Entry 5B40 (X-ray diffraction, 3.33 A resolution); this record covers chains A and I of the 10 polymer chains in the assembly.

[Chain A]
Molecule: Histone H3.2
Source organism: Homo sapiens
Reference sequence: Q71DI3 (H32_HUMAN); residues 0-135 here correspond to UniProt positions 1-136 (UniProt number = residue number + 1)
Amino-acid sequence (139 residues; row label = number of the first residue in the row; numbers below 1 keep their minus sign (Gly-3 is residue -3)):
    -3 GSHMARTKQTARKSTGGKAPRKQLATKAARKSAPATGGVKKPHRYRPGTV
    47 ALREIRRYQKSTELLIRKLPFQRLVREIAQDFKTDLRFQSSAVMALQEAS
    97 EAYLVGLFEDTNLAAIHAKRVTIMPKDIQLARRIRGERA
Unresolved in the structure: -3 to 40, 135
Construct notes: expression tag (-3 to -1); engineered mutation Ala110 (Cys111 in Q71DI3)
Curated features (UniProtKB/Swiss-Prot):
  - modified residue: Arg2 (Asymmetric dimethylarginine), Thr3 (Phosphothreonine), Lys4 (Allysine), Gln5 (5-glutamyl dopamine), Thr6 (Phosphothreonine), Arg8 (Citrulline), Lys9 (N6,N6,N6-trimethyllysine), Ser10 (ADP-ribosylserine), Thr11 (Phosphothreonine), Lys14 (N6-(2-hydroxyisobutyryl)lysine), Arg17 (Asymmetric dimethylarginine), Lys18 (N6-(2-hydroxyisobutyryl)lysine), Lys23 (N6-(2-hydroxyisobutyryl)lysine), Arg26 (Citrulline), Lys27 (N6,N6,N6-trimethyllysine), Ser28 (ADP-ribosylserine), Lys36 (N6,N6,N6-trimethyllysine), Lys37 (N6-methyllysine), Tyr41 (Phosphotyrosine), Lys56 (N6,N6,N6-trimethyllysine) and 8 more in UniProt
  - lipidation: Lys18 (N6-decanoyllysine)

[Chain I]
Molecule: 146-nt DNA strand
Sequence (146 nucleotides; numbered 1 to 146; the number before each row is that of its first residue):
     1 ATCAATATCCACCTGCAGATTCTACCAAAAGTGTATTTGGAAACTGCTCC
    51 ATCAAAAGGCATGTTCAGCTGAATTCAGCTGAACATGCCTTTTGATGGAG
   101 CAGTTTCCAAATACACTTTTGGTAGAATCTGCAGGTGGATATTGAT

[Chain A / chain I interface]
Pairs across the interface (22; chain A residue first):
  Tyr41(A) - DT143(I)  phosphate contact
  Arg42(A) - DG68(I)  phosphate contact
  Arg42(A) - DT142(I)  sugar contact
  Arg42(A) - DT143(I)  salt bridge to the phosphate
  Pro43(A) - DA67(I)  sugar contact
  Pro43(A) - DG68(I)  sugar contact
  Thr45(A) - DT143(I)  phosphate contact
  Arg63(A) - DG59(I)  hydrogen bond to the phosphate
  Arg63(A) - DC60(I)  salt bridge to the phosphate
  Arg72(A) - DC50(I)  salt bridge to the phosphate
  Arg83(A) - DC49(I)  phosphate contact
  Arg83(A) - DC50(I)  phosphate contact
  Phe84(A) - DC49(I)  phosphate contact
  Phe84(A) - DC50(I)  hydrogen bond to the phosphate
  Gln85(A) - DC49(I)  phosphate contact
  Ser86(A) - DC49(I)  hydrogen bond to the phosphate
  Arg116(A) - DT70(I)  phosphate contact
  Arg116(A) - DG71(I)  phosphate contact
  Val117(A) - DT70(I)  hydrogen bond to the phosphate
  Thr118(A) - DT70(I)  hydrogen bond to the phosphate
  Met120(A) - DG71(I)  phosphate contact
  Lys122(A) - DG71(I)  salt bridge to the phosphate
Also at the interface, not in a pair above, chain A (17 interface residues in all): Arg52, Lys115
Also at the interface, not in a pair above, chain I (11 interface residues in all): DC69

[In short]
Chain A and chain I form an interface of 17 and 11 residues respectively; the contacts include 5 hydrogen
bonds and 4 salt bridges. Among the polar pairs are Arg63(A)-DG59(I), Phe84(A)-DC50(I) and Ser86(A)-DC49(I).
Chain A is Histone H3.2 (Homo sapiens) and chain I is a 146-nt DNA strand; the structure, The nucleosome
structure containing H2B-K120 and H4-K31 monoubiquitinations, was determined by X-ray diffraction.
